Entry 8JXB (electron microscopy, 3.70 A resolution); this record covers chains B and R of the 4 polymer chains in the assembly.

[Chain B]
Molecule: LDL receptor related protein 2
Organism: Rattus norvegicus
UniProtKB: A0A0G2K9W7 (A0A0G2K9W7_RAT); residue numbers follow UniProt; this construct covers 1-4660
Amino-acid sequence (4660 residues; each row starts with the number of its first residue):
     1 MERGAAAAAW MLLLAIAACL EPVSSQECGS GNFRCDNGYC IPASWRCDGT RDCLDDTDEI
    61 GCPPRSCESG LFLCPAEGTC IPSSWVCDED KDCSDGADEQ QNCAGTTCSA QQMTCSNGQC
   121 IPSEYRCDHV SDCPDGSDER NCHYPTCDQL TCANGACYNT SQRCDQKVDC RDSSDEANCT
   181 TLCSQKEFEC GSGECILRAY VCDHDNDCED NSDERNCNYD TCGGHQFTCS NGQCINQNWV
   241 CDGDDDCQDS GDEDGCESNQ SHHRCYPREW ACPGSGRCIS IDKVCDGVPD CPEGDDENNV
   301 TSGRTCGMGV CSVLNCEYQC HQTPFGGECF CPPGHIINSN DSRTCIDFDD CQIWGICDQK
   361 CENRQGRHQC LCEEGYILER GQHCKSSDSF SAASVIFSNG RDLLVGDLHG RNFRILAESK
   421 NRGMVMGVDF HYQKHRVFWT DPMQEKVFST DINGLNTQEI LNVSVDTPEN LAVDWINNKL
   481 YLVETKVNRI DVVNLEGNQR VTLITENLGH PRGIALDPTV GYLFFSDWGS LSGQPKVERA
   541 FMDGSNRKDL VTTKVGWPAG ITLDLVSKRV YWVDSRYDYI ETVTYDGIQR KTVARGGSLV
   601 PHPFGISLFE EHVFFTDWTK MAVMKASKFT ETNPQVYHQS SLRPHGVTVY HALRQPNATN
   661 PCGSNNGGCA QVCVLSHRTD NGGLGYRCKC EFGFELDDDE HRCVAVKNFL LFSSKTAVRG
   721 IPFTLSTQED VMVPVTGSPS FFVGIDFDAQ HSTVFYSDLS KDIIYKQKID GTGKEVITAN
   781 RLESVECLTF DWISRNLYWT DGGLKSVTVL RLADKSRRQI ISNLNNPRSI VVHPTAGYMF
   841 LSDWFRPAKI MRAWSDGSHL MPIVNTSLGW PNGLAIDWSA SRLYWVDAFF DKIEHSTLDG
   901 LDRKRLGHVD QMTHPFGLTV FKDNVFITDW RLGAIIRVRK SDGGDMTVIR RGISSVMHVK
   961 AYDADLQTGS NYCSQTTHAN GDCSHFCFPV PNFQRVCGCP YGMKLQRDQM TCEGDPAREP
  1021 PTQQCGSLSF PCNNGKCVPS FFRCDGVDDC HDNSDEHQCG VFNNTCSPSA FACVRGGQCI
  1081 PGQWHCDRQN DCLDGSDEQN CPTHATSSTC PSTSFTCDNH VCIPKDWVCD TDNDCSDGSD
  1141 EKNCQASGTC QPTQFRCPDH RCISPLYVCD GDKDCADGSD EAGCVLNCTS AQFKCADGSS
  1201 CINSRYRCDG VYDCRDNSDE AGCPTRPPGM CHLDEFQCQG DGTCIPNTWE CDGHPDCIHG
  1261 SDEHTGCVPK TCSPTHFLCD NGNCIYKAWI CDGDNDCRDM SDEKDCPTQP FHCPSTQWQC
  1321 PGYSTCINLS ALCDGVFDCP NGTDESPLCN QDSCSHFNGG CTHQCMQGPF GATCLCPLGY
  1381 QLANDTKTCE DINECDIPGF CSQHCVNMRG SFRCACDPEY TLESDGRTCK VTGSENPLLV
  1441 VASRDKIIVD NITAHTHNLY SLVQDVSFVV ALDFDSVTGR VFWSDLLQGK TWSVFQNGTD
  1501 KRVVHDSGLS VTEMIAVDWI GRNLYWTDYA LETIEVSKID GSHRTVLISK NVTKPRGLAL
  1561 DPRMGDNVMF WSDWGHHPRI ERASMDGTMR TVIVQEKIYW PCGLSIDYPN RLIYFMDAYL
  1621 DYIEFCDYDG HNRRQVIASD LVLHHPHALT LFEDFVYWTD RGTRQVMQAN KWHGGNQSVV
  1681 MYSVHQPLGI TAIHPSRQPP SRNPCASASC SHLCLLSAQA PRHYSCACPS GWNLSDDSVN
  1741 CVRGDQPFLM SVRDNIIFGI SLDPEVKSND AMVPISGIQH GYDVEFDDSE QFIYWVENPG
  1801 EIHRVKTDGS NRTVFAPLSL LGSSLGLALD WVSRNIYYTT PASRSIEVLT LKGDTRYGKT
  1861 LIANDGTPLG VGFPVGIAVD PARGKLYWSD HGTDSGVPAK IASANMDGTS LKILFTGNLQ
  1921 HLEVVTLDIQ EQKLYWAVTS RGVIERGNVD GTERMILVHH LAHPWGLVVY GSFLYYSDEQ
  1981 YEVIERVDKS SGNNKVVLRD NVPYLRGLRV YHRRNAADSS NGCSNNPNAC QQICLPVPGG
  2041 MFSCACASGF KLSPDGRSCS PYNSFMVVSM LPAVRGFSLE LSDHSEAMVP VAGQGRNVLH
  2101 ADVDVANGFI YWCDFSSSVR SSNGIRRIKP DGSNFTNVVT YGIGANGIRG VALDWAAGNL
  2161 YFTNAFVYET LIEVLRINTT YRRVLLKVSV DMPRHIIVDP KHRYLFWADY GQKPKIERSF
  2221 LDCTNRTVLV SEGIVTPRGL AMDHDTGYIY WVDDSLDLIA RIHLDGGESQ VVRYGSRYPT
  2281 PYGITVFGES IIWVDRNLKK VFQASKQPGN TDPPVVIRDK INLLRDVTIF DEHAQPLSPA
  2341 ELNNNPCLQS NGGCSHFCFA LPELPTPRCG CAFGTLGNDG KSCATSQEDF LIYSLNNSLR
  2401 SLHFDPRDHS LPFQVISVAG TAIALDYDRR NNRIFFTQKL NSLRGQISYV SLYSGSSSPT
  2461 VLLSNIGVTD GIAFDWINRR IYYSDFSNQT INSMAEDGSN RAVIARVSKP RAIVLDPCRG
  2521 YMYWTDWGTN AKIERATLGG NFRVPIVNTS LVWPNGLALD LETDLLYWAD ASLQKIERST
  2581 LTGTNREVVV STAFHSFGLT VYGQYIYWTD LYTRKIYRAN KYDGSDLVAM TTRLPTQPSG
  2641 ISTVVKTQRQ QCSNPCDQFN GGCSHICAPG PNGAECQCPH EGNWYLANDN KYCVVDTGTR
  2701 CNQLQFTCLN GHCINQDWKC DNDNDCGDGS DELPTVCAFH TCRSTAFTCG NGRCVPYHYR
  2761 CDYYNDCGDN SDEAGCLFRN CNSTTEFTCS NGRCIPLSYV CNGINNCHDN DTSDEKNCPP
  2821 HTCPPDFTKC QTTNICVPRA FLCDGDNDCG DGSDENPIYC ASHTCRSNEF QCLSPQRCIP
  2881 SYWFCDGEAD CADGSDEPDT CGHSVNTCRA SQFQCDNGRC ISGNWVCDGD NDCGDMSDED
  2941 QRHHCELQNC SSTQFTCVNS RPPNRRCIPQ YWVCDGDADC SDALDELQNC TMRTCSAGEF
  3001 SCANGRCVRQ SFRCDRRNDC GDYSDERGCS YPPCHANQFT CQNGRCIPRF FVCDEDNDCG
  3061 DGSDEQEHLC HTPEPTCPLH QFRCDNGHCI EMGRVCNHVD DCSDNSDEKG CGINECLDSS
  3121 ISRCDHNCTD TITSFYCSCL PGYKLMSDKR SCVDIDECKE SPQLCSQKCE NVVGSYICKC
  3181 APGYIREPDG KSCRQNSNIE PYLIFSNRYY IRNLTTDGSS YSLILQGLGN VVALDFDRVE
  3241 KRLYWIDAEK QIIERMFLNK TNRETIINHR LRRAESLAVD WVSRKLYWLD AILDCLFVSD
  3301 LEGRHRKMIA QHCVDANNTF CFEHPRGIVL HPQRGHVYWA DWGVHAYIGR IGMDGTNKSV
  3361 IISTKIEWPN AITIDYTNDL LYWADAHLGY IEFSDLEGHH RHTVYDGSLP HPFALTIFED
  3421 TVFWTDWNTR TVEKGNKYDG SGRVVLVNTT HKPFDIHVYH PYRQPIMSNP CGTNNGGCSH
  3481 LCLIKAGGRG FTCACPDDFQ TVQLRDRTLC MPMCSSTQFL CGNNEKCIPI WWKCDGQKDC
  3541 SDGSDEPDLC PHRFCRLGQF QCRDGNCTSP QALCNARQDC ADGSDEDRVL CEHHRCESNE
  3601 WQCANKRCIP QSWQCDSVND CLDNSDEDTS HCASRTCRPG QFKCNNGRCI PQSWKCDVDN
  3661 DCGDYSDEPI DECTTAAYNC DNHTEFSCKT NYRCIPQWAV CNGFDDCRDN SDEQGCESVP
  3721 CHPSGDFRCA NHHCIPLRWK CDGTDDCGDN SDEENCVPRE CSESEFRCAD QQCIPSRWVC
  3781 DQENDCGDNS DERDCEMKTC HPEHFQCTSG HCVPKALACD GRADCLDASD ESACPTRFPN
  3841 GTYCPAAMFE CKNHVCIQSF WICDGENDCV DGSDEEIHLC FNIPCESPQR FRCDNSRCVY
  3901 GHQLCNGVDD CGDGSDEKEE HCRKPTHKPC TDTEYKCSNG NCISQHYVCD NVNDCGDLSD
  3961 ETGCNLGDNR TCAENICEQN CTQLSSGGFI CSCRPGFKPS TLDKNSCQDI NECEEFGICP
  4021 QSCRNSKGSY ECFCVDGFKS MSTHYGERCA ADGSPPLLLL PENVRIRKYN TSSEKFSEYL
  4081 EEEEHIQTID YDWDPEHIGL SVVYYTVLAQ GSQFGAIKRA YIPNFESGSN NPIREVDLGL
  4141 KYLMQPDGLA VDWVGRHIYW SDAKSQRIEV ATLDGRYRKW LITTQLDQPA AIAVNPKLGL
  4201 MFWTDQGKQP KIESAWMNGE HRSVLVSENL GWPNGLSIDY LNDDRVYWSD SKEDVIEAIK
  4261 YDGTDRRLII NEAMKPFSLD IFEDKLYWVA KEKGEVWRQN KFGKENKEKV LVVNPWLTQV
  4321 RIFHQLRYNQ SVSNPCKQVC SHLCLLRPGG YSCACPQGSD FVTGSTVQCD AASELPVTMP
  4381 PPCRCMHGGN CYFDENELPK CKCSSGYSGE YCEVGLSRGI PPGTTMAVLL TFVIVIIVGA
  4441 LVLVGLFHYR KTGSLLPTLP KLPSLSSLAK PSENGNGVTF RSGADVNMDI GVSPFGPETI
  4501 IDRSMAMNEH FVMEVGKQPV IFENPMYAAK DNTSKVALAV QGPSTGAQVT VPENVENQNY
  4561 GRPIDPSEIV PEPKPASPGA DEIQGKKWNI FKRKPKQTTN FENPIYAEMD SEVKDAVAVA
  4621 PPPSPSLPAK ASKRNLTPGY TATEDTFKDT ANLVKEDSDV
Not modelled in the structure: 1-185, 1315-4660
Disulfide bonds: Cys190-Cys208, Cys202-Cys217, Cys222-Cys234, Cys229-Cys247, Cys241-Cys256, Cys265-Cys278, Cys272-Cys291, Cys285-Cys306, Cys311-Cys320, Cys316-Cys329, Cys331-Cys345, Cys351-Cys361, Cys357-Cys370, Cys372-Cys384, Cys662-Cys673, Cys669-Cys688, Cys690-Cys703, Cys973-Cys987, Cys983-Cys997, Cys999-Cys1012, Cys1025-Cys1037, Cys1032-Cys1050, Cys1044-Cys1059, Cys1066-Cys1079, Cys1073-Cys1092, Cys1086-Cys1101, Cys1110-Cys1122, Cys1117-Cys1135, Cys1129-Cys1144, Cys1157-Cys1175, Cys1169-Cys1184, Cys1188-Cys1201, Cys1195-Cys1214, Cys1208-Cys1223, Cys1231-Cys1244, Cys1238-Cys1257, Cys1251-Cys1267, Cys1272-Cys1284, Cys1279-Cys1297, Cys1291-Cys1306
Covalently attached groups: 2-acetamido-2-deoxy-alpha-D-galactopyranose (A2G) linked to Thr221, Thr1065, Thr1109, Thr1149, Thr1225, Thr1271; N-acetylglucosamine (NAG) linked to Asn340, Asn462, Asn657, Asn1187
Ion coordination: Ca2+ site 1: Tyr200, Asp203, Asp205, Asp207, Asp213, Glu214; Ca2+ site 2: Trp239, Asp242, Asp244, Asp246, Asp252, Glu253; Ca2+ site 3: Lys283, Asp286, Val288, Asp296, Glu297; Ca2+ site 4: Ser575, Asp578, Pro601, Thr1131; Ca2+ site 5: Ala888, Asp891, Thr913; Ca2+ site 6: Phe1042, Asp1045, Val1047, Asp1049, Asp1055, Glu1056; Ca2+ site 7: Trp1084, Asp1087, Gln1089, Asp1091, Asp1097, Glu1098; Ca2+ site 8: Trp1127, Asp1130, Asp1132, Asp1134, Asp1140, Glu1141; Ca2+ site 9: Tyr1167, Asp1170, Asp1172, Asp1174, Asp1180, Glu1181; Ca2+ site 10: Tyr1206, Asp1209, Val1211, Asp1213, Asp1219, Glu1220; Ca2+ site 11: Trp1249, Asp1252, His1254, Asp1256, Asp1262, Glu1263; Ca2+ site 12: Trp1289, Asp1292, Asp1296, Asp1302
Ligand contacts: 2-acetamido-2-deoxy-alpha-D-galactopyranose (A2G): Asn780, Arg781, Tyr1001, Thr1022, Gln1023, Gln1024

[Chain R]
Molecule: unclear peptide
Organism: Rattus norvegicus
Amino-acid sequence (5 residues; each row starts with the number of its first residue; X marks 4 residues of unknown identity (built as UNK)):
     1 XNXXX

[Chain B / chain R interface]
Residue-residue contacts - 5 pairs, chain B then chain R:
  Arg828(B) - Asn2(R)  hydrogen bond (side chain-backbone)
  Trp844(B) - Asn2(R)
  Trp870(B) - Asn2(R)
  Asn872(B) - Asn2(R)  hydrogen bond
  His914(B) - Asn2(R)  hydrogen bond
Interface residues without a listed pair, chain B (9 interface residues in all): Phe741, Ala888, Trp930, Met957

[Overview]
9 residues of chain B face 1 of chain R across their interface, with 3 hydrogen bonds. Polar pairs include
Arg828(B)-Asn2(R), Asn872(B)-Asn2(R) and His914(B)-Asn2(R). Ligands of chain B:
2-acetamido-2-deoxy-alpha-D-galactopyranose. Covalently linked N-acetylglucosamine: at Asn340(B), Asn462(B),
Asn657(B) and Asn1187(B).
Chain B is LDL receptor related protein 2 and chain R is unclear peptide, both from Rattus norvegicus; the
structure, Cryo-EM structure of rat megalin wingAc, was determined by electron microscopy together with 8JUT,
8JUU, 8JX8, 8JX9, 8JXA, 8JXC and 5 further entries from the same study.
